8ZPK - chains E and C of the 8 polymer chains in the assembly; structure by electron microscopy, 3.21 A resolution.

# Chain E
Name: Origin recognition complex subunit 5
From: Saccharomyces cerevisiae S288C
UniProt: P50874 (ORC5_YEAST); numbering as in UniProt (aligned over 1-479)
Chain sequence (479 residues; each row starts with the number of its first residue):
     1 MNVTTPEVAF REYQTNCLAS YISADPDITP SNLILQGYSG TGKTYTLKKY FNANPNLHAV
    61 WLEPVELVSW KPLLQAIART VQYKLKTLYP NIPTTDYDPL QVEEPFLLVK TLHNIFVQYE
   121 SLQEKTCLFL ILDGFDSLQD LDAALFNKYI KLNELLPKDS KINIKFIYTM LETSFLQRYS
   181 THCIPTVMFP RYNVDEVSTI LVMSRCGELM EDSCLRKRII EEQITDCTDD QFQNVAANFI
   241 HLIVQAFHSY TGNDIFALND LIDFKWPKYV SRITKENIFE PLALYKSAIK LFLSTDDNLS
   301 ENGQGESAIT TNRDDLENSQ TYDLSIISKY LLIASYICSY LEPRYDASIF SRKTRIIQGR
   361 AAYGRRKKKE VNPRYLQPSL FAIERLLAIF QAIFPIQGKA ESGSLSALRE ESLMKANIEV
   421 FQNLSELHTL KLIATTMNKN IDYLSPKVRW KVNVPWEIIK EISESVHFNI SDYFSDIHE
Unresolved in the structure: 300-319, 399-405
Swiss-Prot annotation at these positions:
  - binding site (ATP): Gly37 to Thr44
Ligand contacts: ATP-gamma-S (AGS; phosphothiophosphoric acid-adenylate ester): Val8, Ala9, Phe10, Arg11, Tyr38, Ser39, Gly40, Thr41, Gly42, Lys43, Thr44, Tyr45, Tyr192, Ile200, Met203, Ser204, Ile255, Phe256

# Chain C
Name: Origin recognition complex subunit 3
From: Saccharomyces cerevisiae S288C
UniProt: P54790 (ORC3_YEAST); residues 1-616 here = UniProt positions 1-616
Chain sequence (616 residues; each row starts with the number of its first residue):
     1 MSDLNQSKKM NVSEFADAQR SHYTVYPSLP QSNKNDKHIP FVKLLSGKES EVNVEKRWEL
    61 YHQLHSHFHD QVDHIIDNIE ADLKAEISDL LYSETTQKRR CFNTIFLLGS DSTTKIELKD
   121 ESSRYNVLIE LTPKESPNVR MMLRRSMYKL YSAADAEEHP TIKYEDINDE DGDFTEQNND
   181 VSYDLSLVEN FKRLFGKDLA MVFNFKDVDS INFNTLDNFI ILLKSAFKYD HVKISLIFNI
   241 NTNLSNIEKN LRQSTIRLLK RNYHKLDVSS NKGFKYGNQI FQSFLDTVDG KLNLSDRFVE
   301 FILSKMANNT NHNLQLLTKM LDYSLMSYFF QNAFSVFIDP VNVDFLNDDY LKILSRCPTF
   361 MFFVEGLIKQ HAPADEILSL LTNKNRGLEE FFVEFLVREN PINGHAKFVA RFLEEELNIT
   421 NFNLIELYHN LLIGKLDSYL DRWSACKEYK DRLHFEPIDT IFQELFTLDN RSGLLTQSIF
   481 PSYKSNIEDN LLSWEQVLPS LDKENYDTLS GDLDKIMAPV LGQLFKLYRE ANMTINIYDF
   541 YIAFRETLPK EEILNFIRKD PSNTKLLELA ETPDAFDKVA LILFMQAIFA FENMGLIKFQ
   601 STKSYDLVEK CVWRGI
Unresolved in the structure: 1-14, 160-178
Swiss-Prot annotation at these positions:
  - modified residue: Ser2 (N-acetylserine)

# Interface between chain E and chain C
Pairs across the interface - 54 pairs, chain E then chain C:
  Val65(E) with Leu222(C)
  Glu66(E) with Leu143(C); Leu185(C); Lys228(C), salt bridge; Tyr229(C)
  Leu67(E) with Asp184(C)
  Val68(E) with Arg140(C); Leu222(C), hydrophobic
  Pro72(E) with Asp184(C)
  Gln75(E) with Ser182(C), hydrogen bond
  Gln139(E) with Leu222(C)
  Tyr250(E) with Gln253(C); Arg257(C)
  Ala257(E) with Arg257(C)
  Asp260(E) with Arg261(C), salt bridge
  Phe264(E) with Arg257(C); Lys260(C); Arg261(C)
  Asp296(E) with Lys260(C), hydrogen bond (backbone-side chain)
  Asp297(E) with Gln253(C); Ile256(C); Arg257(C)
  Asn298(E) with Glu248(C); Lys260(C)
  Leu299(E) with Glu248(C), hydrogen bond (backbone-side chain); Lys260(C); Tyr263(C)
  Thr321(E) with Asn243(C), hydrogen bond (backbone-side chain)
  Tyr322(E) with Thr242(C); Asn246(C), hydrogen bond
  Asp323(E) with Thr310(C)
  Ser325(E) with Ala307(C), hydrogen bond (side chain-backbone); Asn308(C), hydrogen bond (side chain-backbone)
  Glu384(E) with Lys484(C), salt bridge; Cys611(C); Ile616(C)
  Leu387(E) with Lys484(C); Ile616(C), hydrophobic
  Gln391(E) with Gly615(C); Ile616(C)
  Lys415(E) with Ser485(C)
  Ala416(E) with Ile616(C)
  Asn417(E) with Pro481(C)
  Ile418(E) with Pro481(C), hydrogen bond (backbone-backbone); Tyr483(C), hydrophobic
  Glu419(E) with Lys305(C), salt bridge; Asn308(C), hydrogen bond
  Gln422(E) with Asn309(C)
  Asn423(E) with Asn308(C)
  Glu426(E) with Asn311(C)
  Leu430(E) with Asn241(C); Thr242(C)
  Lys431(E) with Asp209(C)
  Pro446(E) with Lys598(C)
Other interface residues (no listed pair), chain E (42 interface residues in all): Glu63, Arg79, Tyr83, Leu100, Leu324, Ala388, Met414, Thr429, Ile458
Other interface residues (no listed pair), chain C (45 interface residues in all): Asp180, Val181, Ser186, Arg193, Ser210, Ser225, Ser245, Lys249, Ser482, Val612, Trp613

# In short
Chain E and chain C form an interface of 42 and 45 residues respectively, with 9 hydrogen bonds and 4 salt
bridges. Polar pairs include Glu66(E)-Lys228(C), Asp260(E)-Arg261(C) and Glu384(E)-Lys484(C). Chain E binds
ATP-gamma-S. Curated annotation (UniProt) lists 8 ATP-binding residues on chain E.
Here chain E is Origin recognition complex subunit 5 and chain C is Origin recognition complex subunit 3, both
from Saccharomyces cerevisiae S288C. Entry 8ZPK (Cryo-EM structure of origin recognition complex (Orc6 with
residues 1 to 270 deleted) with ARS1 DNA ...) was determined by electron microscopy, deposited together with
8ZP4 and 8ZP5.
